5JHZ - chains A and B; structure by X-ray diffraction, 1.70 A resolution.

[Chain A (and B)]
Name: Catalase-peroxidase 2
From: Magnaporthe oryzae (strain 70-15 / ATCC MYA-4617 / FGSC 8958)
Notes: EC 1.11.1.21; chain B of this document is another copy of the same molecule, construct and numbering; everything in this record applies to it too
Reference sequence: A4QUT2 (KATG2_MAGO7); residues 24-786 here = UniProt positions 24-786
Amino-acid sequence (764 residues; row label = number of the first residue in the row):
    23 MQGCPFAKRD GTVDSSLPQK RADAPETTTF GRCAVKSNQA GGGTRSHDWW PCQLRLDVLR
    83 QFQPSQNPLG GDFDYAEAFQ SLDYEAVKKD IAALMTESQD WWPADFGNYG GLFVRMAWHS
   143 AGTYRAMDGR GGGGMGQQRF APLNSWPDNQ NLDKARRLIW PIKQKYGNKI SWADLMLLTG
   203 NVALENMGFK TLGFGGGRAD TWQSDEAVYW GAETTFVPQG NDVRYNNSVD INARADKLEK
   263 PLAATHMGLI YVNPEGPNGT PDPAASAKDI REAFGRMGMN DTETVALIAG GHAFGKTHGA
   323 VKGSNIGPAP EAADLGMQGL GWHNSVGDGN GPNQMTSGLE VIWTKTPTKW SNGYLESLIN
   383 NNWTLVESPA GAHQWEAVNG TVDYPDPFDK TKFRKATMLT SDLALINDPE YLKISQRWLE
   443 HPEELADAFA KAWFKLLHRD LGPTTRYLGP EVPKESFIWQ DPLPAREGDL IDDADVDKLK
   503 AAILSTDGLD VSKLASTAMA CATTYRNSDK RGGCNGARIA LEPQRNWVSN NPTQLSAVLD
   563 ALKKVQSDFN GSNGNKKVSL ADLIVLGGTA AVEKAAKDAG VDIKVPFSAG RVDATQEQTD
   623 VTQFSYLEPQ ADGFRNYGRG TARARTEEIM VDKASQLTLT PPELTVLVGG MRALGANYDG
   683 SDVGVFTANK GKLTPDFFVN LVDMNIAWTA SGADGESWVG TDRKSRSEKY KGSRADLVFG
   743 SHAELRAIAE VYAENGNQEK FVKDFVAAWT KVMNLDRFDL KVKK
Unresolved in the structure: 23-49, 785-786
Sequence notes: initiating methionine (23)
Metal / ion sites: heme Fe near H314 (its only coordinating residue here)
Residues lining bound ligands: heme (HEM): D127, G133, L134, V136, R137, W140, V274, P276, I292, F296, L309, I310, G313, H314, F316, G317, K318, T319, H320, T358, S359, L361, W365, L421, S423, F451, W455
Reported in the primary citation:
  - contacts within the chain: Y273-R461 (hydrogen bond)
  - conformationally variable residues (side-chain flip): R461
  - mutagenesis - R461A: increased stability
  - mutagenesis - R461A: unchanged binding to cyanide
  - mutagenesis - R461A: increased catalytic activity on peroxoacetic acid or H2O2
  - mutagenesis - Y273F: abolished catalytic activity (citing earlier work)
  - mutagenesis - R461A: decreased catalytic activity (catalase activity)

[How chain A and chain B interact]
Inter-chain disulfides: C55(A)-C74(B), C74(A)-C55(B)
Contacting residue pairs - 204 pairs, chain A then chain B:
  F52(A) - R54(B)  hydrogen bond (backbone-side chain)
  F52(A) - T66(B)
  F52(A) - D70(B)
  F52(A) - W71(B)  hydrophobic
  G53(A) - R54(B)
  G53(A) - D70(B)
  G53(A) - P73(B)
  R54(A) - F52(B)  hydrogen bond (side chain-backbone)
  R54(A) - G53(B)
  R54(A) - P73(B)
  R54(A) - T236(B)
  C55(A) - P73(B)
  C55(A) - C74(B)  disulfide
  V57(A) - A644(B)
  K58(A) - R645(B)  hydrogen bond (backbone-side chain)
  S59(A) - Y231(B)
  S59(A) - R645(B)  hydrogen bond (side chain-backbone)
  S59(A) - E650(B)  hydrogen bond
  N60(A) - Y231(B)
  N60(A) - R645(B)  hydrogen bond (backbone-backbone)
  N60(A) - A646(B)
  Q61(A) - A646(B)
  Q61(A) - I651(B)
  Q61(A) - D654(B)
  A62(A) - V80(B)
  A62(A) - E650(B)
  A62(A) - V653(B)  hydrophobic
  A62(A) - D654(B)  hydrogen bond (backbone-side chain)
  G63(A) - V80(B)
  G63(A) - E228(B)
  G64(A) - Y231(B)
  G65(A) - Y231(B)
  G65(A) - G233(B)
  T66(A) - F52(B)
  T66(A) - G233(B)  hydrogen bond (backbone-backbone)
  T66(A) - A234(B)
  T66(A) - E235(B)  hydrogen bond (side chain-backbone)
  R67(A) - E228(B)  salt bridge
  R67(A) - V230(B)  hydrogen bond (side chain-backbone)
  S68(A) - A163(B)
  S68(A) - P164(B)
  S68(A) - E228(B)  hydrogen bond
  H69(A) - H69(B)
  D70(A) - F52(B)
  D70(A) - G53(B)
  W71(A) - F52(B)  hydrophobic
  W71(A) - E235(B)
  W71(A) - T236(B)
  W71(A) - T237(B)
  W71(A) - F238(B)
  W71(A) - M269(B)  hydrophobic
  W72(A) - P164(B)  hydrophobic
  W72(A) - S167(B)
  W72(A) - E333(B)
  W72(A) - A334(B)
  P73(A) - G53(B)
  P73(A) - R54(B)
  P73(A) - C55(B)
  C74(A) - C55(B)  disulfide
  Q75(A) - E333(B)  hydrogen bond (side chain-backbone)
  V80(A) - A62(B)
  V80(A) - G63(B)
  L81(A) - Q88(B)  hydrogen bond (backbone-side chain)
  R82(A) - Q85(B)
  R82(A) - Q88(B)
  R82(A) - Q225(B)
  Q85(A) - Q85(B)
  Q85(A) - S87(B)  hydrogen bond
  Q85(A) - Q88(B)  hydrogen bond
  S87(A) - T662(B)
  Q88(A) - L81(B)  hydrogen bond (side chain-backbone)
  Q88(A) - R82(B)
  Q88(A) - Q85(B)
  Q88(A) - T662(B)
  Q88(A) - P663(B)
  Q88(A) - P664(B)
  P90(A) - P664(B)  hydrophobic
  P90(A) - K762(B)  hydrogen bond (backbone-side chain)
  L91(A) - V753(B)  hydrophobic
  D122(A) - R725(B)  salt bridge
  W123(A) - M706(B)  hydrophobic
  W123(A) - R725(B)
  R161(A) - A745(B)
  R161(A) - A749(B)
  R161(A) - E752(B)  salt bridge
  F162(A) - A745(B)
  F162(A) - E746(B)
  F162(A) - A749(B)  hydrophobic
  A163(A) - S68(B)
  P164(A) - S68(B)
  P164(A) - W72(B)  hydrophobic
  N166(A) - A745(B)
  S167(A) - W72(B)
  R179(A) - M706(B)
  R179(A) - R748(B)
  W182(A) - V704(B)  hydrophobic
  W182(A) - E752(B)
  K185(A) - E756(B)  salt bridge
  Q186(A) - A755(B)  hydrogen bond (side chain-backbone)
  Q186(A) - E756(B)
  Q186(A) - N757(B)  hydrogen bond (backbone-backbone)
  K187(A) - N757(B)
  G189(A) - E756(B)
  N190(A) - E756(B)  hydrogen bond (backbone-side chain)
  W194(A) - E752(B)  hydrogen bond
  W224(A) - A749(B)
  W224(A) - V753(B)  hydrophobic
  Q225(A) - R82(B)
  Q225(A) - E746(B)
  S226(A) - E746(B)  hydrogen bond (backbone-side chain)
  E228(A) - G63(B)
  E228(A) - R67(B)  salt bridge
  E228(A) - S68(B)  hydrogen bond
  V230(A) - R67(B)  hydrogen bond (backbone-side chain)
  Y231(A) - S59(B)
  Y231(A) - N60(B)
  Y231(A) - G64(B)
  Y231(A) - G65(B)
  G233(A) - G65(B)
  G233(A) - T66(B)  hydrogen bond (backbone-backbone)
  A234(A) - T66(B)
  E235(A) - T66(B)  hydrogen bond (backbone-side chain)
  E235(A) - W71(B)
  T236(A) - W71(B)
  T237(A) - W71(B)
  F238(A) - W71(B)
  M269(A) - W71(B)  hydrophobic
  E333(A) - W72(B)
  E333(A) - Q75(B)  hydrogen bond
  E333(A) - A745(B)
  A334(A) - W72(B)
  D336(A) - W720(B)
  L337(A) - R736(B)
  L337(A) - S743(B)
  G338(A) - W710(B)
  G338(A) - W720(B)
  Q340(A) - L703(B)
  Q340(A) - W710(B)
  Q340(A) - L739(B)  hydrogen bond (side chain-backbone)
  Q340(A) - G742(B)
  Q340(A) - S743(B)
  Q340(A) - R748(B)  hydrogen bond (backbone-side chain)
  G341(A) - G742(B)  hydrogen bond (backbone-backbone)
  G341(A) - S743(B)
  A644(A) - V57(B)
  R645(A) - K58(B)  hydrogen bond (side chain-backbone)
  R645(A) - S59(B)  hydrogen bond (backbone-side chain)
  R645(A) - N60(B)  hydrogen bond (backbone-backbone)
  A646(A) - N60(B)
  A646(A) - Q61(B)
  E650(A) - S59(B)  hydrogen bond
  E650(A) - Q61(B)
  E650(A) - A62(B)
  I651(A) - Q61(B)
  V653(A) - A62(B)  hydrophobic
  D654(A) - Q61(B)
  D654(A) - A62(B)  hydrogen bond (side chain-backbone)
  T662(A) - S87(B)
  T662(A) - Q88(B)
  P663(A) - Q88(B)
  P664(A) - Q88(B)
  P664(A) - P90(B)  hydrophobic
  L703(A) - Q340(B)
  V704(A) - W182(B)  hydrophobic
  M706(A) - W123(B)  hydrophobic
  M706(A) - R179(B)
  W710(A) - G338(B)
  W710(A) - Q340(B)
  W720(A) - L337(B)  hydrophobic
  W720(A) - G338(B)
  R725(A) - D122(B)  salt bridge
  R725(A) - W123(B)
  R736(A) - L337(B)
  L739(A) - Q340(B)  hydrogen bond (backbone-side chain)
  G742(A) - Q340(B)
  G742(A) - G341(B)
  S743(A) - L337(B)
  S743(A) - Q340(B)
  S743(A) - G341(B)
  A745(A) - R161(B)
  A745(A) - F162(B)
  A745(A) - N166(B)
  A745(A) - E333(B)
  E746(A) - F162(B)
  E746(A) - Q225(B)
  E746(A) - S226(B)  hydrogen bond (side chain-backbone)
  R748(A) - R179(B)
  R748(A) - Q340(B)  hydrogen bond (side chain-backbone)
  A749(A) - R161(B)
  A749(A) - F162(B)  hydrophobic
  A749(A) - W224(B)
  E752(A) - R161(B)  salt bridge
  E752(A) - W182(B)
  E752(A) - W194(B)  hydrogen bond
  V753(A) - P90(B)  hydrophobic
  V753(A) - W224(B)  hydrophobic
  A755(A) - Q186(B)  hydrogen bond (backbone-side chain)
  E756(A) - K185(B)  salt bridge
  E756(A) - Q186(B)
  E756(A) - G189(B)
  E756(A) - N190(B)  hydrogen bond (side chain-backbone)
  N757(A) - Q186(B)  hydrogen bond (backbone-backbone)
  N757(A) - K187(B)
  K762(A) - P90(B)  hydrogen bond (side chain-backbone)
Other interface residues (no listed pair), chain A (108 interface residues in all): A56, R77, N89, D227, A229, W232, L342, V701, V740, I750, D766
Other interface residues (no listed pair), chain B (108 interface residues in all): A56, R77, N89, L91, D227, A229, W232, D336, L342, V701, V740, I750, D766

[Overview]
Chain A and chain B each contribute 108 residues to their interface; the contacts include 2 disulfide bonds,
43 hydrogen bonds and 8 salt bridges. Polar pairs include R67(A)-E228(B), D122(A)-R725(B) and R161(A)-E752(B).
Bound to chain A: heme. The paper reports that R461A of chain A increases stability; conformational
variability at R461(A).
Both chains are Catalase-peroxidase 2 (Magnaporthe oryzae (strain 70-15 / ATCC MYA-4617 / FGSC 8958)). Entry
5JHZ (Crystal Structure of Fungal MagKatG2 at pH 7.0) was determined by X-ray diffraction, deposited together
with 5JHX and 5JHY.
